PDB entry 5CK4 | X-ray diffraction, 1.89 A resolution | chain A

== Chain A ==
Name: Putative signal recognition particle protein
Organism: Chaetomium thermophilum
Notes: fragment: resdieus 42-346
Reference sequence: G0S401 (G0S401_CHATD); residues 43-347 here correspond to UniProt positions 42-346 (UniProt number = residue number - 1)
Chain sequence (316 residues; numbered 32 to 347; the number before each row is that of its first residue):
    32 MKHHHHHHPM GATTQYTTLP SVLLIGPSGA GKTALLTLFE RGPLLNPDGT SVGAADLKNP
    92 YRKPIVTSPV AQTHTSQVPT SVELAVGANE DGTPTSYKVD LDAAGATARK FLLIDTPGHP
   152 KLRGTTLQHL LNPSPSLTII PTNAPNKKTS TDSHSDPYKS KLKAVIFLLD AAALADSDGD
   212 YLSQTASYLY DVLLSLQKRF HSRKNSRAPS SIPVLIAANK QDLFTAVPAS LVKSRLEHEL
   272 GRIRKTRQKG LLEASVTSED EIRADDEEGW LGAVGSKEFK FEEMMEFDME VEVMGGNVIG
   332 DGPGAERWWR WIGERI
Disordered / not traced: 32-47, 73-125, 173-188, 282-298
Construct notes: initiating methionine (32); expression tag (33-42)
Ligand contacts: GDP (guanosine-5'-diphosphate): Pro-58, Ser-59, Gly-60, Ala-61, Gly-62, Lys-63, Thr-64, Ala-65, Asn-250, Lys-251, Asp-253, Leu-254, Asn-328, Val-329, Ile-330

== In short ==
Bound to chain A: GDP.
Chain A is Putative signal recognition particle protein (Chaetomium thermophilum); the structure, Signal
recognition particle receptor SRb-GDP from Chaetomium thermophilum, was determined by X-ray diffraction (same
publication as 5CK3 and 5CK5).
